Entry 5UWJ (X-ray diffraction, 2.22 A resolution); this record covers chains B and C of the 4 polymer chains in the assembly.

[Chain B]
Molecule: Ran-specific GTPase-activating protein 1
Organism: Saccharomyces cerevisiae
Reference sequence: P41920 (YRB1_YEAST); numbering as in UniProt (aligned over 62-201)
Sequence (143 residues; row label = number of the first residue in the row):
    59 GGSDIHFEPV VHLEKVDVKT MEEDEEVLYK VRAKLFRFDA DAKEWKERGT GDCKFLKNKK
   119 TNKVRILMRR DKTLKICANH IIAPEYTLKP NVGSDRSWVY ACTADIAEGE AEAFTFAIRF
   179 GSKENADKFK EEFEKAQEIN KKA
Not modelled in the structure: 59-62, 70-77, 201
Sequence notes: expression tag (59-61)

[Chain C]
Molecule: Exportin-1
Organism: Saccharomyces cerevisiae
Reference sequence: P30822 (XPO1_YEAST); residue numbers follow UniProt; this construct covers 1-376, 414-1058
Sequence (1024 residues; numbered -2 to 1058; 37 numbers in that range are skipped by the numbering (no residue carries them; nothing is unmodelled there); the number before each row is that of its first residue; numbers below 1 keep their minus sign (Gly-2 is residue -2)):
    -2 GGSMEGILDF SNDLDIALLD QVVSTFYQGS GVQQKQAQEI LTKFQDNPDA WQKADQILQF
    58 STNPQSKFIA LSILDKLITR KWKLLPNDHR IGIRNFVVGM IISMCQDDEV FKTQKNLINK
   118 SDLTLVQILK QEWPQNWPEF IPELIGSSSS SVNVCENNMI VLKLLSEEVF DFSAEQMTQA
   178 KALHLKNSMS KEFEQIFKLC FQVLEQGSSS SLIVATLESL LRYLHWIPYR YIYETNILEL
   238 LSTKFMTSPD TRAITLKCLT EVSNLKIPQD NDLIKRQTVL FFQNTLQQIA TSVMPVTADL
   298 KATYANANGN DQSFLQDLAM FLTTYLARNR ALLESDESLR ELLLNAHQYL IQLSKIEERE
   358 LFKTTLDYWH NLVADLFYE
   414 PLKKHIYEEI CSQLRLVIIE NMVRPEEDLV VENDEGEIVR EFVKESDTIQ LYKSEREVLV
   474 YLTHLNVIDT EEIMISKLAR QIDGSEWSWH NINTLSWAIG SISGTMSEDT EKRFVVTVIK
   534 DLLGLCEQKR GKDNKAVVAS DIMYVVGQYP RFLKAHWNFL RTVILKLFEF MHETHEGVQD
   594 MACDTFIKIV QKCKYHFVIQ QPRESEPFIQ TIIRDIQKTT ADLQPQQVHT FYKACGIIIS
   654 EERSVAERNR LLSDLMQLPN MAWDTIVEQS TANPTLLLDS ETVKIIANII KTNVAVCTSM
   714 GADFYPQLGH IYYNMLQLYR AVSSMISAQV AAEGLIATKT PKVRGLRTIK KEILKLVETY
   774 ISKARNLDDV VKVLVEPLLN AVLEDYMNNV PDARDAEVLN CMTTVVEKVG HMIPQGVILI
   834 LQSVFECTLD MINKDFTEYP EHRVEFYKLL KVINEKSFAA FLELPPAAFK LFVDAICWAF
   894 KHNNRDVEVN GLQIALDLVK NIERMGNVPF ANEFHKNYFF IFVSETFFVL TDSDHKSGFS
   954 KQALLLMKLI SLVYDNKISV PLYQEAEVPQ GTSNQVYLSQ YLANMLSNAF PHLTSEQIAS
  1014 FLSALTKQCK DLVVFKGTLR DFLVQIKEVG GDPTDYLFAE DKENA
Not modelled in the structure: -2, 440-460, 1054-1058
Sequence notes: expression tag (-2 to 0); conflict Asp441 (Val in P30822), Gly537 (Asp in P30822), Cys539 (Thr in P30822), Glu540 (Val in P30822), Gln541 (Lys in P30822), Cys1022 (Tyr in P30822)

[Interface between chain B and chain C]
Pairs across the interface (6; chain B residue first):
  Val150(B) with Thr753(C); Pro754(C)
  Gly151(B) with Lys752(C); Arg757(C), hydrogen bond (backbone-side chain)
  Ser152(B) with Pro754(C)
  Asp153(B) with Pro754(C)
Other interface residues (no listed pair), chain C (5 interface residues in all): Ile749

[Overview]
The interface between chain B and chain C involves 4 residues on one side and 5 on the other, with 1 hydrogen
bond. The hydrogen-bonded pair is Gly151(B)-Arg757(C).
Here chain B is Ran-specific GTPase-activating protein 1 and chain C is Exportin-1, both from Saccharomyces
cerevisiae. Entry 5UWJ (Crystal Structure of FMRP NES Peptide in complex with CRM1-Ran-RanBP1) was determined
by X-ray diffraction (same publication as 5UWH, 5UWI, 5UWO, 5UWP, 5UWQ, 5UWR and 4 further entries).
